6BN7 - chains B and C of the 3 polymer chains in the assembly; structure by X-ray diffraction, 3.50 A resolution.

Chain B:
Name: Protein cereblon
Source organism: Homo sapiens
UniProtKB: Q96SW2 (CRBN_HUMAN), isoform Q96SW2-2; residues 2-442 here correspond to UniProt positions 1-441 (UniProt number = residue number - 1)
Sequence (463 residues; each row starts with the number of its first residue; numbers below 1 keep their minus sign (Met-20 is residue -20)):
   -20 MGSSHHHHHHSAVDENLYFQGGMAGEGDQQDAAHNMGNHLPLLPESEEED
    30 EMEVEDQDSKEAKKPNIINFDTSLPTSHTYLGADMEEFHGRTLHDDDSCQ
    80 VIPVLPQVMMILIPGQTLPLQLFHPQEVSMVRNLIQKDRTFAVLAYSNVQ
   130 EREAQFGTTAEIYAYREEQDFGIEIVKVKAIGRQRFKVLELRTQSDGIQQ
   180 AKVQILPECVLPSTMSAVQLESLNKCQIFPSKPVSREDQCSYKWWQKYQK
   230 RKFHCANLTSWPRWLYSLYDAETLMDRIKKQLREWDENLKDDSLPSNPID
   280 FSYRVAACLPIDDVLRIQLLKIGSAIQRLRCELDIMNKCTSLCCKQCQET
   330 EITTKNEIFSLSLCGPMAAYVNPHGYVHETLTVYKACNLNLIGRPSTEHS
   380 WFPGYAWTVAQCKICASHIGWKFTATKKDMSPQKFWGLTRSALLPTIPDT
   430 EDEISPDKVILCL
Unresolved in the structure: -20 to 43, 210-218, 428-442
Differences from the reference sequence: initiating methionine (-20); expression tag (-19 to 1)
Bound ions: Zn2+: Cys323, Cys326, Cys391, Cys394
Small-molecule neighbours: RN3 (methyl {(6S)-4-(4-chlorophenyl)-2-[(8-{[({2-[(3S)-2,6-dioxopiperidin-3-yl]-1,3-dioxo-2,3-dihydro-1H-isoindol-4-yl}oxy)acetyl]amino}octyl)carbamoyl]-3,9-dimethyl-6H-thieno[3,2-f][1,2,4]triazolo[4,3-a][1,4]diazepin-6-yl}acetate): Val350, Asn351, Pro352, His353, His357, Ser375, Glu377, His378, Ser379, Trp380, Phe381, Trp386, Trp400, Phe402

Chain C:
Name: Bromodomain-containing protein 4
Source organism: Homo sapiens
UniProtKB: O60885 (BRD4_HUMAN), isoform O60885-3; numbering as in UniProt (aligned over 42-168)
Sequence (127 residues; numbered 42 to 168; the number before each row is that of its first residue):
    42 SMNPPPPETSNPNKPKRQTNQLQYLLRVVLKTLWKHQFAWPFQQPVDAVK
    92 LNLPDYYKIIKTPMDMGTIKKRLENNYYWNAQECIQDFNTMFTNCYIYNK
   142 PGDDIVLMAEALEKLFLQKINELPTEE
Differences from the reference sequence: engineered mutation Met43 (Thr in O60885)
Small-molecule neighbours: RN3 (methyl {(6S)-4-(4-chlorophenyl)-2-[(8-{[({2-[(3S)-2,6-dioxopiperidin-3-yl]-1,3-dioxo-2,3-dihydro-1H-isoindol-4-yl}oxy)acetyl]amino}octyl)carbamoyl]-3,9-dimethyl-6H-thieno[3,2-f][1,2,4]triazolo[4,3-a][1,4]diazepin-6-yl}acetate): Trp81, Pro82, Phe83, Gln84, Gln85, Val87, Leu92, Leu94, Tyr97, Cys136, Tyr139, Asn140, Asp145, Ile146, Met149
UniProt features mapped onto this chain:
  - site: Asn140 (Acetylated histone binding)
  - cross-link: Lys99 (Glycyl lysine isopeptide (Lys-Gly) (interchain with G-Cter in SUMO2))
Reported in the primary citation:
  - mutagenesis - Q84R: decreased binding to ZXH-3-26

Chain B / chain C interface:
Contacting residue pairs - 16 pairs, chain B then chain C:
  Gln86(B) - Asp145(C)
  Gln100(B) - Gln78(C)  hydrogen bond
  Phe102(B) - Asp145(C)
  His103(B) - Gly143(C)
  His103(B) - Asp145(C)  salt bridge
  His103(B) - Leu148(C)
  Phe150(B) - His77(C)
  Phe150(B) - Gln78(C)
  Phe150(B) - Phe79(C)  hydrophobic
  Gly151(B) - His77(C)
  Gly151(B) - Ala152(C)
  Gly151(B) - Lys155(C)
  Ile152(B) - Ala152(C)
  Lys156(B) - Gln78(C)
  Pro352(B) - Gln78(C)
  Pro352(B) - Phe79(C)
Also at the interface, not in a pair above, chain B (12 interface residues in all): Asp149, Ile154, His353
Also at the interface, not in a pair above, chain C (10 interface residues in all): Trp81, Leu156
From the paper, about this interface:
  - residue pairs: Gln100(B)-Gln78(C)
  - interface residues, chain B: Leu101(B), Phe102(B), His103(B), Glu147(B), Phe150(B), Gly151(B), Ile152(B), Ile154(B)
  - interface residues, chain C: His77(C), Phe79(C), Leu148(C), Ala152(C), Leu156(C)
  - hot spots on chain C (mutagenesis) - F79D, A152D: decreased binding to Protein cereblon (chain B)
  - hot spots on chain C (mutagenesis) - D145A: increased binding to Protein cereblon (chain B)

Overview:
12 residues of chain B and 10 residues of chain C are in contact; the contacts include 1 hydrogen bond and 1
salt bridge. Among the polar pairs are His103(B)-Asp145(C) and Gln100(B)-Gln78(C). The paper describes a
contact between Gln100(B) and Gln78(C). From the paper: F79D and A152D of chain C reduce binding to Protein
cereblon (chain B); interface residues Leu101(B), Phe102(B) and His77(C) among others; 4 substitutions were
tested in all.
Here chain B is Protein cereblon and chain C is Bromodomain-containing protein 4, both from Homo sapiens.
Entry 6BN7 (Crystal structure of DDB1-CRBN-BRD4(BD1) complex bound to dBET23 PROTAC) was determined by X-ray
diffraction together with 6BN8, 6BN9, 6BNB and 6BOY from the same study.
